Entry 8XCI (electron microscopy, 3.57 A resolution); this record covers chains F and J of the 3 polymer chains in the assembly.

== Chain F (and J) ==
Name: Tip attachment protein J
Source organism: Escherichia phage Lambda
Notes: chain J of this document is another copy of the same molecule, construct and numbering; everything in this record applies to it too
UniProtKB: P03749 (TIPJ_LAMBD); residues 1-1132 here = UniProt positions 1-1132
Amino-acid sequence (1132 residues; each row starts with the number of its first residue):
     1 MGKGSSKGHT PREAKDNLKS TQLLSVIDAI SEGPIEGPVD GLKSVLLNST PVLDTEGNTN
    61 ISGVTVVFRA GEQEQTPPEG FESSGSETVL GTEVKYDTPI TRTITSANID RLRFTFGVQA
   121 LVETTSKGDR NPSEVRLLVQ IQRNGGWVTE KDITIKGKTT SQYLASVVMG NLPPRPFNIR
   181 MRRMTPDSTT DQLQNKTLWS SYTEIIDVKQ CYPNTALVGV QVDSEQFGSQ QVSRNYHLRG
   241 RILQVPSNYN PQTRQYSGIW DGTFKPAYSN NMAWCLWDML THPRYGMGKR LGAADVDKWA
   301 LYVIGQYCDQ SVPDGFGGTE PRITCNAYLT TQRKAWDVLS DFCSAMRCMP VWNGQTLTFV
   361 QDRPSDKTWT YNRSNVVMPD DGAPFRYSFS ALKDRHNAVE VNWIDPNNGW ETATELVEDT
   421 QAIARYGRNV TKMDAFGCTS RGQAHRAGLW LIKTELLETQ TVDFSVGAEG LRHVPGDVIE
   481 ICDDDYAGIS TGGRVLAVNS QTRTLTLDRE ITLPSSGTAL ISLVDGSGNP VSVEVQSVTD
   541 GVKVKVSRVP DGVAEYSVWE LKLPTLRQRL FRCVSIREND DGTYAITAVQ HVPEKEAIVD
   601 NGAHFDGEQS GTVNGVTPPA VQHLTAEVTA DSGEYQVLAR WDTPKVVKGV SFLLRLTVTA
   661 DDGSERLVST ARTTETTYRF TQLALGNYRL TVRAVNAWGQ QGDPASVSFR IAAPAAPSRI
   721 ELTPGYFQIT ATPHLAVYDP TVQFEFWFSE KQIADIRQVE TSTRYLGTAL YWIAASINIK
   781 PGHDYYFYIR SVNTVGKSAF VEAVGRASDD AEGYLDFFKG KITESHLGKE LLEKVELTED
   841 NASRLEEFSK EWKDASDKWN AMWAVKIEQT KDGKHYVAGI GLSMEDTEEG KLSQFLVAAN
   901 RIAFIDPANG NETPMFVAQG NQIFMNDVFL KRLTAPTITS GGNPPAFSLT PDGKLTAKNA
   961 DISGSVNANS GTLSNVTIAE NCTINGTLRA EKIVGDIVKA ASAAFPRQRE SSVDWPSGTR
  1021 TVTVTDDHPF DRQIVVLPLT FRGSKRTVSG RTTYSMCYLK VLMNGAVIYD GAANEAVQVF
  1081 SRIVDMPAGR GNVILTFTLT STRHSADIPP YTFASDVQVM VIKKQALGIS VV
Unresolved in the structure: 1-615, 996-1132
From the paper describing this entry:
  - conformationally variable residues: Asp-809 to Asp-840, Asn-841 to Ala-861

== Interface between chain F and chain J ==
Residue-residue contacts - 219 pairs, chain F then chain J:
  Ala-620(F) with Tyr-771(J)
  Gln-622(F) with Tyr-771(J)
  His-623(F) with Trp-772(J)
  Leu-624(F) with Trp-772(J), hydrophobic
  Arg-640(F) with Glu-888(J), salt bridge
  Pro-704(F) with Gln-743(J), hydrogen bond (backbone-side chain); Ala-769(J)
  Ala-705(F) with Thr-768(J); Ala-769(J), hydrophobic
  Ser-706(F) with Gly-767(J); Thr-768(J), hydrogen bond
  Val-707(F) with Leu-766(J); Gly-767(J)
  Ser-708(F) with Tyr-765(J)
  Val-737(F) with Thr-761(J)
  Tyr-738(F) with Thr-761(J), hydrogen bond (backbone-backbone); Ser-762(J); Thr-763(J); Arg-764(J)
  Pro-740(F) with Arg-764(J)
  Gln-743(F) with Glu-889(J)
  Tyr-814(F) with Phe-929(J), hydrophobic
  Ala-842(F) with Trp-859(J), hydrophobic
  Ser-843(F) with Glu-851(J), hydrogen bond; Trp-859(J)
  Arg-844(F) with Glu-851(J), hydrogen bond (backbone-side chain)
  Leu-845(F) with Ser-849(J); Glu-851(J), hydrogen bond (backbone-side chain)
  Glu-847(F) with Glu-847(J); Trp-863(J)
  Val-865(F) with Trp-863(J), hydrophobic; Leu-882(J)
  Gln-869(F) with Lys-891(J)
  Lys-871(F) with Lys-858(J); Asp-886(J); Lys-891(J)
  Tyr-876(F) with Met-884(J), hydrophobic; Lys-891(J)
  Val-877(F) with Met-884(J), hydrogen bond (backbone-side chain)
  Ala-878(F) with Ser-893(J)
  Gly-879(F) with Leu-882(J)
  Ile-880(F) with Leu-882(J), hydrophobic
  Val-897(F) with Phe-895(J), hydrophobic
  Ala-899(F) with Ser-893(J)
  Asn-900(F) with Leu-892(J); Ser-893(J), hydrogen bond (side chain-backbone)
  Arg-901(F) with Phe-818(J); Lys-821(J); Leu-892(J); Ser-893(J), hydrogen bond (backbone-backbone); Gln-894(J), hydrogen bond; Phe-895(J), hydrogen bond (backbone-backbone)
  Ile-902(F) with Phe-895(J), hydrophobic
  Ala-903(F) with Ile-822(J), hydrophobic; Phe-895(J), hydrogen bond (backbone-backbone); Leu-896(J); Val-897(J), hydrogen bond (backbone-backbone)
  Phe-904(F) with Val-897(J); Ile-902(J), hydrophobic; Phe-904(J), hydrophobic
  Ile-905(F) with Ile-822(J), hydrophobic; Leu-896(J), hydrophobic; Val-897(J), hydrogen bond (backbone-backbone); Ala-898(J); Ala-899(J), hydrogen bond (backbone-backbone)
  Asp-906(F) with Ala-899(J); Asn-900(J); Gly-920(J)
  Pro-907(F) with Ala-899(J); Asn-900(J)
  Ala-908(F) with Asn-900(J), hydrogen bond (backbone-side chain)
  Glu-912(F) with Lys-819(J); Thr-823(J), hydrogen bond; Leu-832(J)
  Thr-913(F) with Leu-815(J); Asp-816(J); Lys-819(J)
  Pro-914(F) with Leu-815(J), hydrophobic; Lys-819(J); Ile-822(J), hydrophobic
  Met-915(F) with Leu-815(J); Gly-920(J); Asn-921(J), hydrogen bond (side chain-backbone); Gln-922(J); Ile-923(J), hydrophobic
  Val-917(F) with Phe-818(J), hydrophobic
  Gln-919(F) with Lys-780(J), hydrogen bond (backbone-side chain); Phe-818(J)
  Gly-920(F) with Lys-780(J)
  Gln-922(F) with Lys-780(J), hydrogen bond; Pro-781(J); His-783(J)
  Phe-924(F) with Lys-780(J); Pro-781(J), hydrophobic; Phe-818(J), hydrophobic
  Met-925(F) with Ala-811(J); Leu-815(J); Ile-923(J), hydrophobic
  Asn-926(F) with Glu-812(J); Leu-815(J); Asn-921(J)
  Asp-927(F) with Asn-921(J), hydrogen bond (backbone-backbone); Gln-922(J); Ile-923(J), hydrogen bond (backbone-backbone)
  Val-928(F) with Ile-923(J), hydrophobic; Met-925(J), hydrophobic
  Phe-929(F) with Gln-922(J); Ile-923(J), hydrogen bond (backbone-backbone); Phe-924(J); Met-925(J), hydrogen bond (backbone-backbone)
  Leu-930(F) with Met-925(J), hydrophobic; Asn-926(J); Val-928(J), hydrophobic
  Lys-931(F) with Asn-926(J), hydrogen bond (backbone-backbone); Asp-927(J)
  Arg-932(F) with Asp-927(J), salt bridge; Val-928(J), hydrogen bond (backbone-backbone)
  Leu-933(F) with Val-928(J); Leu-930(J), hydrophobic; Leu-933(J), hydrophobic
  Thr-934(F) with Asp-927(J), hydrogen bond; Val-928(J), hydrogen bond (backbone-backbone); Phe-929(J); Leu-930(J), hydrogen bond (backbone-backbone)
  Pro-936(F) with Leu-930(J); Lys-931(J)
  Thr-937(F) with Lys-931(J); Arg-932(J); Leu-933(J), hydrogen bond (backbone-backbone)
  Ile-938(F) with Leu-933(J)
  Thr-939(F) with Leu-933(J), hydrogen bond (side chain-backbone); Thr-934(J), hydrogen bond; Ala-935(J)
  Ser-940(F) with Thr-934(J); Ala-935(J); Pro-936(J)
  Gly-941(F) with Asp-809(J); Thr-934(J)
  Gly-942(F) with Asp-809(J), hydrogen bond (backbone-side chain)
  Asn-943(F) with Arg-806(J)
  Ala-946(F) with Pro-951(J); Gly-953(J), hydrogen bond (backbone-backbone)
  Phe-947(F) with Ala-935(J); Leu-949(J), hydrophobic
  Leu-955(F) with Leu-955(J), hydrophobic
  Ala-957(F) with Gly-953(J)
  Lys-958(F) with Asp-952(J); Gly-953(J), hydrogen bond (backbone-backbone)
  Asn-959(F) with Gly-953(J); Lys-954(J); Leu-955(J), hydrogen bond (backbone-backbone)
  Ala-960(F) with Leu-955(J), hydrophobic
  Asp-961(F) with Lys-954(J); Leu-955(J), hydrogen bond (backbone-backbone); Ala-957(J)
  Ile-962(F) with Ala-957(J); Lys-958(J); Asn-959(J)
  Ser-963(F) with Ala-957(J), hydrogen bond (backbone-backbone)
  Gly-964(F) with Lys-958(J)
  Ser-965(F) with Lys-958(J); Asn-959(J); Ala-960(J)
  Asn-967(F) with Ala-960(J); Asp-961(J); Ile-962(J)
  Ala-968(F) with Ile-962(J); Val-966(J), hydrophobic
  Asn-969(F) with Ile-962(J); Gly-964(J)
  Ser-970(F) with Ser-965(J)
  Thr-972(F) with Val-966(J); Asn-967(J); Ala-968(J)
  Leu-973(F) with Ala-968(J); Gly-971(J)
  Ser-974(F) with Asn-969(J)
  Asn-975(F) with Asn-969(J), hydrogen bond (backbone-backbone); Ser-970(J); Gly-971(J), hydrogen bond (backbone-backbone)
  Val-976(F) with Gly-971(J); Leu-973(J), hydrophobic
  Thr-977(F) with Gly-971(J), hydrogen bond (backbone-backbone)
  Ile-978(F) with Leu-973(J); Ser-974(J); Val-976(J), hydrophobic
  Ala-979(F) with Ser-974(J)
  Glu-980(F) with Ser-974(J), hydrogen bond (backbone-backbone); Asn-975(J), hydrogen bond
  Asn-981(F) with Ser-974(J); Asn-975(J); Val-976(J), hydrogen bond (backbone-backbone)
  Cys-982(F) with Val-976(J), hydrophobic
  Thr-983(F) with Val-976(J), hydrogen bond (backbone-backbone); Thr-977(J); Ile-978(J), hydrogen bond (backbone-backbone)
  Ile-984(F) with Ile-978(J)
  Asn-985(F) with Ile-978(J), hydrogen bond (backbone-backbone)
  Gly-986(F) with Glu-980(J)
  Thr-987(F) with Glu-980(J); Asn-981(J); Cys-982(J), hydrogen bond (backbone-backbone)
  Leu-988(F) with Cys-982(J); Ile-984(J), hydrophobic; Leu-988(J), hydrophobic
  Arg-989(F) with Asn-981(J), hydrogen bond; Cys-982(J), hydrogen bond (backbone-backbone); Thr-983(J); Ile-984(J), hydrogen bond (backbone-backbone)
  Ala-990(F) with Ile-984(J), hydrophobic; Leu-988(J), hydrophobic
  Glu-991(F) with Ile-984(J), hydrogen bond (backbone-backbone); Asn-985(J); Gly-986(J)
  Lys-992(F) with Gly-986(J); Thr-987(J); Leu-988(J), hydrogen bond (backbone-backbone)
  Ile-993(F) with Leu-988(J), hydrophobic
  Val-994(F) with Ala-990(J)
Also at the interface, not in a pair above, chain F (117 interface residues in all): Val-621, Pro-644, Ile-867, Ser-893, Phe-895, Asn-911, Phe-916, Ala-935, Lys-954, Val-966, Gly-971, Gly-995
Also at the interface, not in a pair above, chain J (121 interface residues in all): Phe-727, Ile-777, Tyr-814, Lys-850, Ala-861, Met-862, Val-877, Gly-890, Arg-901, Pro-907, Phe-916, Ala-918, Ile-938, Thr-950, Thr-956, Ser-963, Thr-972, Ala-979

== Overview ==
The interface between chain F and chain J involves 117 residues on one side and 121 on the other, with 53
hydrogen bonds and 2 salt bridges. Polar contacts include Arg-640(F)/Glu-888(J), Arg-932(F)/Asp-927(J) and
Pro-704(F)/Gln-743(J). From the paper: conformational variability at Asp-809(F) and Asn-841(F).
Chain F and chain J are both Tip attachment protein J (Escherichia phage Lambda); the structure, Open state of
central tail fiber of bacteriophage lambda upon binding to LamB, was determined by electron microscopy (same
publication as 8XCG, 8XCJ and 8XCK).
